Entry 9EPC (electron microscopy, 3.00 A resolution); this record covers chains C and J of the 21 polymer chains in the assembly.

[Chain C]
Protein: RpoB, subunit beta
Organism: Sinapis alba
Amino-acid sequence (1072 residues; row label = number of the first residue in the row):
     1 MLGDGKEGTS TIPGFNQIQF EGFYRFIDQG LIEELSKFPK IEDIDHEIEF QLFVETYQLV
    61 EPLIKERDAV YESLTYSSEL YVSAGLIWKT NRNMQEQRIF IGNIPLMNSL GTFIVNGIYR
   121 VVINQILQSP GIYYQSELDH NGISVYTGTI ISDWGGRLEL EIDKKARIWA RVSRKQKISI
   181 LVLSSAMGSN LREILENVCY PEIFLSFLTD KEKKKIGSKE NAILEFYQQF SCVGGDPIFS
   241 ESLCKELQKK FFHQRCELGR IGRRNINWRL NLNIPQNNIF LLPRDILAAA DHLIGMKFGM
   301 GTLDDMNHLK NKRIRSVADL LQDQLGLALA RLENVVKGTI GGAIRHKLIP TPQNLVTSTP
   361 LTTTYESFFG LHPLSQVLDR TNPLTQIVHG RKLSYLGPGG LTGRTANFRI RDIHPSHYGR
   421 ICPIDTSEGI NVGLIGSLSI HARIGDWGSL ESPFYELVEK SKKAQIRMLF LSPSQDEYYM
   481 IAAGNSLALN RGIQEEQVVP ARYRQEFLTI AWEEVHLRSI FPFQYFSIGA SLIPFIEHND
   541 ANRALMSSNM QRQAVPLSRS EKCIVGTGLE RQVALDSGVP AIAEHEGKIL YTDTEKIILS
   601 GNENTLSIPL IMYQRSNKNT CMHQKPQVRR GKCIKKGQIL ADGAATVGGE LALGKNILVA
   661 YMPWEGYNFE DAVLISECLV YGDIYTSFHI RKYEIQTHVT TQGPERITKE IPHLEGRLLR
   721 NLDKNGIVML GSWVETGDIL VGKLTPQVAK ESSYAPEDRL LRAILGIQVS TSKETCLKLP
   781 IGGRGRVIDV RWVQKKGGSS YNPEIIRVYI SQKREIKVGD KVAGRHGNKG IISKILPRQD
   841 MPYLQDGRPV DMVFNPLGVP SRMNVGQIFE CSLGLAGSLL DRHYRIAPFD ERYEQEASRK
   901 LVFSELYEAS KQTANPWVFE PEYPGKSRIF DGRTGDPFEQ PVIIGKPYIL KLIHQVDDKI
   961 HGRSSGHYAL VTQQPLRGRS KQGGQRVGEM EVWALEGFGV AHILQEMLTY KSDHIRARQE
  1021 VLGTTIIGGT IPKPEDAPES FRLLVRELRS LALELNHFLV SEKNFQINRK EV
Unresolved in the structure: 1-4, 206-250, 698-704, 747-774, 795-801, 959-984, 1029-1033

[Chain J]
Protein: PAP5, pTAC12, HEMERA
Organism: Sinapis alba
Amino-acid sequence (529 residues; numbered 1 to 529; the number before each row is that of its first residue):
     1 MASISTTSWL YRDKLCTESG KLGTCILQRP VKCGFPVKRL YVGITSKDVL MRDCIKCKKD
    61 DDDDDASEGS SKKDGQGYEY VSVERAPYYS YMDSTSGKME PASGARASIP GEDYWPEGTS
   121 SRVRAARAPQ PAGESSSFPS YGKNPGSRRK KNRKATEGNA AVETYDEVSD SEDSSEEEES
   181 DSSNGFVVYN NEVEGEDEEE TGFELDKKLG RPHPFIDPTK KKQIETTLTS DESWWNWRKP
   241 EKEQWSRWQR RRPDVETVFL KAMAETGQVK LYGKEPTLTE TSLYRARRHL FKEERLQAER
   301 ERLAKEGPMA FYSEWVKAWK RDTSREAVQK HFEETGEDEN TQLIEMFSHQ TDREYRIMMG
   361 TDVRIKRDPL AMRMKEDQIK QIWGGDPVYP TINYIQAPDA VMDFRGPDFH EPTPNMLSYL
   421 KENCKVISRE MHETLLAKEK TEQVEVPDID DAMAQAVDIG ENDDEEEDTE EAEKDEKVAR
   481 NWSVLKSTPE LRNSKPKPKK EGRMSLDEAV DDSENLTDFL MDFDEETDP
Unresolved in the structure: 1-183, 191-198, 442-529

[Chain C / chain J interface]
Residue-residue contacts (151; chain C residue first):
  Thr11(C) with Asp408(J), hydrogen bond (side chain-backbone); Phe409(J); His410(J)
  Ile12(C) with His410(J)
  Gly14(C) with His410(J)
  Phe20(C) with Pro414(J); Met416(J), hydrophobic; Tyr419(J), hydrophobic
  Phe23(C) with Met416(J), hydrophobic
  Tyr24(C) with Tyr419(J), hydrophobic; Leu420(J), hydrophobic; Asn423(J), hydrogen bond; Lys425(J), hydrogen bond
  Ile27(C) with Lys425(J)
  Asp28(C) with Lys425(J), salt bridge
  Gln58(C) with Ile427(J); Leu435(J)
  Leu59(C) with Val426(J); Ile427(J), hydrogen bond (backbone-backbone)
  Val60(C) with Val426(J); Ile427(J); Arg429(J); His432(J)
  Glu61(C) with Leu417(J); Lys421(J), salt bridge; Val426(J); Ile427(J), hydrogen bond (backbone-backbone); Ser428(J); Arg429(J), hydrogen bond (backbone-side chain); Glu430(J)
  Pro62(C) with Leu417(J)
  Leu63(C) with Arg429(J)
  Tyr76(C) with Leu417(J)
  Tyr81(C) with His432(J), hydrogen bond
  Arg98(C) with Ile427(J); His432(J), hydrogen bond; Leu435(J); Leu436(J)
  Leu106(C) with Leu417(J), hydrophobic
  Met107(C) with Met416(J)
  Asn108(C) with Met416(J)
  Ser109(C) with Thr413(J); Pro414(J); Met416(J)
  Ala488(C) with Trp245(J), hydrophobic
  Asn490(C) with Lys242(J); Glu243(J), hydrogen bond (side chain-backbone); Gln244(J)
  Arg491(C) with Lys242(J)
  Gly492(C) with Lys242(J)
  Lys562(C) with Gln396(J), hydrogen bond; Ala400(J); Met402(J)
  Arg571(C) with Met402(J); Phe404(J); Asp408(J), salt bridge; Phe409(J)
  Gln572(C) with Asp408(J), hydrogen bond (side chain-backbone); Phe409(J)
  Leu575(C) with Phe404(J), hydrophobic; Phe409(J), hydrophobic; His410(J)
  Asp576(C) with His410(J), salt bridge
  Lys635(C) with Arg405(J)
  Lys636(C) with Arg405(J), hydrogen bond (backbone-side chain); Pro412(J)
  Gly637(C) with Phe404(J)
  Gln638(C) with Asp403(J), hydrogen bond; Arg405(J)
  Ile639(C) with Val401(J); Phe404(J), hydrophobic
  Gly648(C) with Ala400(J); Val401(J); Met402(J)
  Gly649(C) with Phe404(J)
  Glu650(C) with Gln396(J); Met402(J)
  Gln845(C) with Met359(J); Ile365(J); Arg367(J), hydrogen bond
  Asp881(C) with Pro398(J)
  Arg882(C) with Ile395(J); Gln396(J)
  His883(C) with Tyr394(J); Ile395(J); Gln396(J), hydrogen bond (backbone-backbone); Pro398(J)
  Tyr884(C) with Tyr394(J); Ile395(J), hydrophobic
  Arg885(C) with Tyr394(J), hydrogen bond (backbone-backbone); Gln396(J)
  Ile886(C) with Tyr394(J)
  Asp890(C) with Tyr394(J)
  Glu891(C) with Arg247(J), hydrogen bond (backbone-side chain)
  Arg892(C) with Arg247(J)
  Tyr893(C) with Val388(J), hydrophobic; Tyr389(J), hydrophobic
  Glu894(C) with Arg247(J); Pro387(J); Val388(J), hydrogen bond (side chain-backbone)
  Gln895(C) with Arg247(J), hydrogen bond (side chain-backbone); Trp248(J)
  Glu896(C) with Arg252(J), salt bridge
  Arg899(C) with Arg252(J); Pro253(J), hydrogen bond (side chain-backbone); Ile382(J), hydrogen bond (side chain-backbone); Trp383(J)
  Lys900(C) with Trp383(J); Gly384(J), hydrogen bond (side chain-backbone); Gly385(J); Asp386(J); Pro387(J)
  Leu901(C) with Thr391(J); Tyr394(J), hydrophobic
  Phe903(C) with Trp383(J), hydrophobic
  Ser904(C) with Trp383(J)
  Glu905(C) with Thr391(J)
  Tyr907(C) with Glu376(J); Ile379(J), hydrophobic; Trp383(J), hydrophobic
  Lys911(C) with Arg353(J), hydrogen bond (backbone-side chain); Glu376(J), salt bridge
  Gln912(C) with Arg353(J), hydrogen bond (backbone-side chain)
  Thr913(C) with Arg353(J); Arg356(J), hydrogen bond (backbone-side chain)
  Ala914(C) with Arg353(J); Arg356(J)
  Asn915(C) with Arg356(J)
  Pro916(C) with Arg356(J); Ile357(J); Arg367(J)
  Phe919(C) with Ile379(J), hydrophobic; Trp383(J), hydrophobic
  Glu920(C) with Arg367(J), salt bridge
  Pro921(C) with Val255(J); Phe259(J); Ala371(J), hydrophobic; Ile379(J), hydrophobic; Ile382(J), hydrophobic
  Glu922(C) with Val255(J); Phe259(J); Arg367(J); Asp368(J), hydrogen bond (side chain-backbone); Ala371(J)
  Pro924(C) with Val255(J)
  Arg928(C) with Arg364(J), hydrogen bond (side chain-backbone); Ile365(J)
  Phe930(C) with Arg364(J); Ile365(J), hydrophobic
  Gly935(C) with Arg364(J)
  Pro937(C) with Arg364(J)
Interface residues without a listed pair, chain C (85 interface residues in all): Pro13, Asn16, Glu66, Ser78, Glu79, Leu487, Leu489, Gln497, Tyr843, Ala887, Trp917
Interface residues without a listed pair, chain J (65 interface residues in all): Asp254, Ala397, Pro407, Asn415

[In short]
85 residues of chain C and 65 residues of chain J are in contact, with 27 hydrogen bonds and 7 salt bridges.
Among the polar pairs are Asp28(C)-Lys425(J), Glu61(C)-Lys421(J) and Arg571(C)-Asp408(J).
Chain C is RpoB, subunit beta and chain J is PAP5, pTAC12, HEMERA, both from Sinapis alba; the structure,
Cryo-EM structure of the Plastid-encoded RNA polymerase from Sinapis alba, was determined by electron
microscopy.
